PDB entry 1E6V | X-ray diffraction, 2.70 A resolution | chains B and E of the 6 polymer chains in the assembly

== Chain B (and E) ==
Molecule: Methyl-coenzyme M reductase I beta subunit
Source organism: Methanopyrus kandleri
Notes: chain E of this document is another copy of the same molecule, construct and numbering; everything in this record applies to it too
Reference sequence: Q49601 (Q49601); residues 1-443 here = UniProt positions 1-443
Sequence (443 residues; each row starts with the number of its first residue):
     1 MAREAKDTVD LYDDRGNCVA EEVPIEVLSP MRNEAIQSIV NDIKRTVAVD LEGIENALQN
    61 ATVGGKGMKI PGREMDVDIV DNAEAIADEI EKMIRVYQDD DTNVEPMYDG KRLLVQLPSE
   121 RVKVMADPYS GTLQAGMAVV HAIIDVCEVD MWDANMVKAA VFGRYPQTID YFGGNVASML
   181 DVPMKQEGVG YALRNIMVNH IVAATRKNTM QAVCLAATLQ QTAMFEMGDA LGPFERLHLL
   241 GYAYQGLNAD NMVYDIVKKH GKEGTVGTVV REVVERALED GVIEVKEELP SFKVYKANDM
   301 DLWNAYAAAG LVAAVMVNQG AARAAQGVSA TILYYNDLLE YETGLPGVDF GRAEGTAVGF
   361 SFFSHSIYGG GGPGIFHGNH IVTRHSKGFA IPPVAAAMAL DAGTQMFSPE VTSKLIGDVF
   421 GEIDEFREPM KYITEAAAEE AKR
Disordered / not traced: 1-6, 443
Differences from the reference sequence: cloning artifact (49, 98, 220)
Ligand contacts:
  - 1-thioethanesulfonic acid (COM): Phe362, Ser366, Tyr368
  - factor 430 (F43): Ser366, Ile367, Tyr368
  - Coenzyme B (TP7): Phe362, Phe363, Tyr368, Gly369, Gly370, His380, Ile381, Val382

== How chain B and chain E interact ==
Pairs across the interface - 77 pairs, chain B then chain E:
  Pro30(B) with Val124(E), hydrophobic
  Met31(B) with Val96(E), hydrophobic; Glu120(E); Arg121(E); Val124(E), hydrophobic
  Arg32(B) with Tyr97(E)
  Val40(B) with Val124(E), hydrophobic
  Lys44(B) with Met125(E), hydrogen bond (side chain-backbone); Ala126(E)
  Met93(B) with Leu231(E); Gly232(E)
  Val96(B) with Met31(E), hydrophobic
  Tyr97(B) with Arg32(E)
  Glu120(B) with Met31(E)
  Arg121(B) with Met31(E); Leu231(E)
  Val124(B) with Pro30(E), hydrophobic; Met31(E), hydrophobic; Val40(E), hydrophobic
  Met125(B) with Lys44(E), hydrogen bond (backbone-side chain); Glu226(E)
  Ala126(B) with Lys44(E); Ala126(E); Pro128(E); Ala192(E), hydrophobic; Glu226(E), hydrogen bond (backbone-side chain)
  Asp127(B) with Gln186(E), hydrogen bond; Gly190(E), hydrogen bond (side chain-backbone); Tyr191(E); Glu226(E), hydrogen bond (backbone-side chain)
  Pro128(B) with Ala126(E)
  Tyr129(B) with Val189(E), hydrophobic
  Ser130(B) with Val189(E); Gly190(E); Glu226(E), hydrogen bond
  Leu133(B) with Val189(E); Met227(E)
  Gln134(B) with Phe225(E); Glu226(E), hydrogen bond (side chain-backbone); Leu231(E)
  Met137(B) with Gly228(E); Leu231(E), hydrophobic
  Tyr165(B) with Gly188(E); Val189(E), hydrogen bond (side chain-backbone)
  Tyr171(B) with Val189(E)
  Val182(B) with Val189(E), hydrophobic
  Pro183(B) with Pro183(E), hydrophobic; Gln186(E)
  Met184(B) with Met184(E), hydrophobic; Gly188(E)
  Gln186(B) with Asp127(E), hydrogen bond; Pro183(E)
  Gly188(B) with Tyr165(E); Met184(E)
  Val189(B) with Tyr129(E), hydrophobic; Ser130(E); Leu133(E); Tyr165(E), hydrogen bond (backbone-side chain); Tyr171(E); Val182(E), hydrophobic
  Gly190(B) with Asp127(E), hydrogen bond (backbone-side chain); Ser130(E)
  Tyr191(B) with Asp127(E)
  Ala192(B) with Ala126(E), hydrophobic
  Phe225(B) with Gln134(E)
  Glu226(B) with Met125(E); Ala126(E), hydrogen bond (side chain-backbone); Asp127(E), hydrogen bond (side chain-backbone); Ser130(E), hydrogen bond; Gln134(E), hydrogen bond (backbone-side chain)
  Met227(B) with Leu133(E)
  Gly228(B) with Met137(E)
  Leu231(B) with Met93(E); Arg121(E); Gln134(E); Met137(E), hydrophobic
  Gly232(B) with Met93(E)
Other interface residues (no listed pair), chain B (49 interface residues in all): Ile36, Gln37, Ile94, Lys123, Ala138, His141, Glu187, Leu193, Thr222, Ala230, Pro233, Phe234
Other interface residues (no listed pair), chain E (49 interface residues in all): Ile36, Gln37, Ile94, Lys123, Ala138, His141, Glu187, Leu193, Thr222, Ala230, Pro233, Phe234

== In short ==
The chain B/chain E interface involves 49 residues from each chain, with 16 hydrogen bonds. Polar pairs
include Lys44(B)-Met125(E), Ala126(B)-Glu226(E) and Asp127(B)-Gln186(E). Chain B binds Coenzyme B, factor 430
and 1-thioethanesulfonic acid.
Chain B and chain E are both Methyl-coenzyme M reductase I beta subunit (Methanopyrus kandleri); the
structure, Methyl-coenzyme M reductase from Methanopyrus kandleri, was determined by X-ray diffraction,
deposited together with 1E6Y.
